PDB entry 6GCX | X-ray diffraction, 1.55 A resolution | chain A

# Chain A
Name: Focal adhesion kinase 1
Organism: Gallus gallus
Notes: EC 2.7.10.2
UniProtKB: Q00944 (FAK1_CHICK); numbering as in UniProt (aligned over 411-686)
Sequence (276 residues; each row starts with the number of its first residue):
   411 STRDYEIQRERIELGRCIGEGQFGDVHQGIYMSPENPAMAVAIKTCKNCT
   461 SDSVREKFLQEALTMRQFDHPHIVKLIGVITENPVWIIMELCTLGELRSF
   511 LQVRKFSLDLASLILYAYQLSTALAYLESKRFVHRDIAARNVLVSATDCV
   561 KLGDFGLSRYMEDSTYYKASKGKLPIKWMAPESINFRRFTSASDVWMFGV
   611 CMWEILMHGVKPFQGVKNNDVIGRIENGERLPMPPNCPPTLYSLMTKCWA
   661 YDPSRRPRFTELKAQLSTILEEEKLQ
Unresolved in the structure: 411-412, 459-460, 570-583
Ligand contacts: EUW (2-[[2-[[4-[[[3,4-bis(oxidanylidene)-2-[2-(propanoylamino)ethylamino]cyclobuten-1-yl]amino]methyl]phenyl]amino]-5-chloranyl-pyrimidin-4-yl]amino]-N-methyl-benzamide): R426, C427, I428, G429, E430, V436, Q438, A452, V484, M499, E500, L501, C502, T503, L504, G505, E506, N551, L553, G563, D564, L567, S568
Curated features (UniProtKB/Swiss-Prot):
  - active site: D546 (Proton acceptor)
  - binding site (ATP): I428 to G434, K454, E500 to C502
  - modified residue (Phosphotyrosine): Y576, Y577
From the paper describing this entry:
  - binding site for EUW: R426, C427, I428, A452, M499, C502, G505, L553, D564
  - conformationally variable residues (loop rearrangement): D564 to G566

# In short
Ligands of chain A: compound EUW. UniProt lists active-site residue D546 and 11 ATP-binding residues. The
paper reports a binding site for EUW at R426, C427 and I428 among others; conformational variability at D564.
Chain A is Focal adhesion kinase 1 (Gallus gallus); the structure, Focal Adhesion Kinase catalytic domain in
complex with irreversible inhibitor, was determined by X-ray diffraction (same publication as 6GCR and 6GCW).
